Entry 1AD0 (X-ray diffraction, 2.50 A resolution); this record covers chains A and B.

Chain A:
Name: Antibody A5B7 (light chain)
Organism: Homo sapiens
Notes: fragment: fab fragment; antibody fragment or engineered binder
Chain sequence (213 residues; numbered 1 to 213 plus 1 insertion-coded residue; 1 number in that range is skipped by the numbering (no residue carries it; nothing is unmodelled there); the number before each row is that of its first residue):
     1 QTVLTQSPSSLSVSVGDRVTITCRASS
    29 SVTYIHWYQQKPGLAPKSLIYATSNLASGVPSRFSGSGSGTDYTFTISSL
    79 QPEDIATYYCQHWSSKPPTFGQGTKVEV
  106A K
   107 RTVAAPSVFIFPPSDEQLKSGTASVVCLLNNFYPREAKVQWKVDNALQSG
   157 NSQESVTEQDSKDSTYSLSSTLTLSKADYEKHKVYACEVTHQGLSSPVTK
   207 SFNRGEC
Cystine bridges: Cys23-Cys88, Cys133-Cys193
Sequence notes: conflict Val13 (Ala32 in 243868), Arg24 (Lys43 in 243868), Ser27 (Asn47 in 243868), 19 further conflict positions vs the reference (243868) not listed

Chain B:
Name: Antibody A5B7 (heavy chain)
Organism: Homo sapiens
Notes: fragment: fab fragment; antibody fragment or engineered binder
Chain sequence (220 residues; numbered 1 to 211 plus 9 insertion-coded residues; the number before each row is that of its first residue; a row labelled like 52A-52C holds insertion residues (52A, then the next letters in order)):
     1 EVQLLESGGGLVQPGGSLRLSCATSGFTFTDYYMNWVRQAPGKGLEWLGF
    51 IG
52A-52C NKA
    53 NGYTTEYSASVKGRFTISRDKSKSTLYLQM
82A-82C NTL
    83 QAEDSAIYYCTRDRGLRF
100J-100K YF
   101 DYWGQGTLVTVSSASTKGPSVFPLAPCSRSTSESTAALGCLVKDYFPEPV
   151 TVSWNSGALTSGVHTFPAVLQSS
  173A G
   174 LYSLSSVVTVPSSSLGTKTYTCNVDHKPSNTKVDKRVE
Cystine bridges: Cys22-Cys92, Cys140-Cys195

How chain A and chain B interact:
Disulfides between the chains: Cys213(A)-Cys127(B)
Contacting residue pairs (72; chain A residue first):
  His34(A) with Phe100(B); Tyr100J(B)
  Tyr36(A) with Tyr100J(B); Phe100K(B), hydrogen bond (side chain-backbone); Trp103(B)
  Gln38(A) with Gln39(B), hydrogen bond; Tyr91(B), hydrogen bond
  Leu42(A) with Gln105(B)
  Ala43(A) with Tyr91(B), hydrophobic; Gly104(B); Gln105(B), hydrogen bond (backbone-side chain)
  Pro44(A) with Leu45(B), hydrophobic; Tyr91(B); Trp103(B)
  Ser46(A) with Tyr100J(B); Phe100K(B); Asp101(B)
  Tyr49(A) with Tyr100J(B)
  Tyr87(A) with Gln39(B), hydrogen bond; Lys43(B); Leu45(B), hydrophobic
  Gln89(A) with Phe100(B)
  Trp91(A) with Phe50(B), hydrophobic; Asp95(B); Arg99(B); Phe100(B)
  Lys94(A) with Glu58(B), salt bridge; Tyr59(B), hydrogen bond (side chain-backbone)
  Pro95(A) with Trp47(B), hydrophobic
  Pro96(A) with Trp47(B), hydrophobic
  Phe98(A) with Leu45(B); Phe100K(B), hydrophobic
  Phe115(A) with Thr135(B); Ala137(B), hydrophobic
  Phe117(A) with Leu124(B); Ala125(B); Pro126(B); Ala137(B)
  Pro118(A) with Ala125(B); Cys127(B), hydrophobic
  Ser120(A) with Phe122(B); Pro123(B)
  Glu122(A) with Val121(B); Phe122(B); Lys208(B), salt bridge
  Gln123(A) with Phe122(B); Lys143(B)
  Ser130(A) with Leu141(B); Lys143(B)
  Val132(A) with Leu124(B), hydrophobic
  Leu134(A) with Phe166(B), hydrophobic; Val180(B), hydrophobic
  Asn136(A) with His164(B), hydrogen bond; Thr182(B)
  Asn137(A) with His164(B)
  Gln159(A) with Val169(B); Leu170(B), hydrogen bond (side chain-backbone); Gln171(B)
  Glu160(A) with Val169(B)
  Ser161(A) with Phe166(B); Pro167(B), hydrogen bond (side chain-backbone); Val169(B)
  Val162(A) with Pro167(B)
  Thr163(A) with Phe166(B)
  Ser173(A) with His164(B), hydrogen bond; Phe166(B)
  Leu174(A) with Phe166(B)
  Ser175(A) with Phe166(B); Ser178(B)
  Lys206(A) with Glu133(B), salt bridge
  Phe208(A) with Cys127(B), hydrophobic
  Cys213(A) with Cys127(B), disulfide
Other interface residues (no listed pair), chain A (42 interface residues in all): Gly41, Ala50, Ile116, Asp166, Glu212
Other interface residues (no listed pair), chain B (44 interface residues in all): Val37, Gly44, Ala136, Leu138, Thr165

In short:
Chain A and chain B form an interface of 42 and 44 residues respectively; the contacts include 1 disulfide
bond, 10 hydrogen bonds and 3 salt bridges. Polar pairs include Lys94(A)-Glu58(B), Glu122(A)-Lys208(B) and
Lys206(A)-Glu133(B).
Chain A is Antibody A5B7 (light chain) and chain B is Antibody A5B7 (heavy chain), both from Homo sapiens; the
structure, Fab fragment of engineered human monoclonal antibody A5B7, was determined by X-ray diffraction
together with 1AE6, 1AD9 and 1CLO from the same study.
